1VSJ - chain A; structure by X-ray diffraction, 2.10 A resolution.

# Chain A
Molecule: Integrase
From: Rous sarcoma virus (strain Schmidt-Ruppin)
Notes: fragment: catalytic core domain, residues 1 - 4, 52 - 209
Reference sequence: P03354 (POL_RSVP); residues 54-199 here correspond to UniProt positions 626-771 (UniProt number = residue number + 572)
Sequence (152 residues; each row starts with the number of its first residue):
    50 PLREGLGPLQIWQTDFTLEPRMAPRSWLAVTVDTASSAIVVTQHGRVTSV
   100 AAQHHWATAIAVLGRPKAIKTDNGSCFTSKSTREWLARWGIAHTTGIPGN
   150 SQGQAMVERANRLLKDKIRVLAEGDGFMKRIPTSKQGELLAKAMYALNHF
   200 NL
Not modelled in the structure: 50-53, 200-201
Modified / non-standard residues: Cys125 (hydroxyethylcysteine; OCY)
Construct notes: variant Ala101 (Val673 in P03354), Lys166 (Arg738 in P03354); modified residue (125)
Ion coordination: Cd2+ site 1: Asp64, Asp121; Cd2+ site 2: Asp64, Glu157

# Overview
Asp64 and Asp121 coordinate Cd2+ site 1. Asp64 and Glu157 form the Cd2+ site 2.
Chain A is Integrase (Rous sarcoma virus (strain Schmidt-Ruppin)); the structure, Asv integrase core domain
with cd(ii) cofactors, was determined by X-ray diffraction (same publication as 1VSH and 1VSI).
